PDB entry 9DI4 | X-ray diffraction, 2.70 A resolution | chains A and C of the 3 polymer chains in the assembly

== Chain A ==
Protein: RecQ-mediated genome instability protein 1
Source organism: Homo sapiens
UniProtKB: Q9H9A7 (RMI1_HUMAN); numbering as in UniProt (aligned over 475-625)
Chain sequence (152 residues; numbered 474 to 625; the number before each row is that of its first residue):
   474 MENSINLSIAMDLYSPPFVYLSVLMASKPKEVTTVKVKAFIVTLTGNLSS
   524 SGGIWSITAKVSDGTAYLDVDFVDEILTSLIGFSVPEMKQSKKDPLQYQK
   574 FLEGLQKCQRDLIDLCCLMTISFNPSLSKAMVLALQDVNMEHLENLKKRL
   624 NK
Unresolved in the structure: 474-482
Construct notes: initiating methionine (474)
Bound ions: Zn2+ near Glu548 (its only coordinating residue here)

== Chain C ==
Protein: L4 cyclic peptide
Chain sequence (15 residues; each row starts with the number of its first residue; numbering starts at 0):
     0 XYSILFDKYYSIPCX
Modified / non-standard residues: ACE (acetyl group) at position 0; NH2 (amino group) at position 14
Covalent attachments: covalent link ACE_0-Cys13

== Interface between chain A and chain C ==
Residue-residue contacts (11):
  Ile514(A) - Phe5(C)
  Val515(A) - Ile3(C)
  Val515(A) - Phe5(C)
  Thr516(A) - Ile3(C)
  Thr516(A) - Leu4(C)  hydrogen bond (side chain-backbone)
  Thr516(A) - Phe5(C)
  Leu517(A) - Leu4(C)  hydrogen bond (backbone-backbone)
  Leu517(A) - Phe5(C)  hydrophobic
  Gln582(A) - Asp6(C)
  Leu585(A) - Phe5(C)
  Ile586(A) - Phe5(C)  hydrophobic
Interface residues without a listed pair, chain A (8 interface residues in all): Gly519

== Overview ==
Chain A and chain C form an interface of 8 and 4 residues respectively; the contacts include 2 hydrogen bonds.
Polar contacts include Thr516(A)-Leu4(C) and Leu517(A)-Leu4(C).
Here chain A is RecQ-mediated genome instability protein 1 (Homo sapiens) and chain C is L4 cyclic peptide.
Entry 9DI4 (RMI1-RMI2 bound to cyclic peptide L4) was determined by X-ray diffraction together with 9DHK from
the same study.
